1S26 - chains A and D; structure by X-ray diffraction, 3.00 A resolution.

# Chain A
Protein: Calmodulin-sensitive adenylate cyclase
Organism: Bacillus anthracis
Notes: EC 4.6.1.1; fragment: residue 291-800, c-terminal ef3
UniProtKB: P40136 (CYAA_BACAN); residue numbers follow UniProt; this construct covers 291-800
Chain sequence (510 residues; numbered 291 to 800; the number before each row is that of its first residue):
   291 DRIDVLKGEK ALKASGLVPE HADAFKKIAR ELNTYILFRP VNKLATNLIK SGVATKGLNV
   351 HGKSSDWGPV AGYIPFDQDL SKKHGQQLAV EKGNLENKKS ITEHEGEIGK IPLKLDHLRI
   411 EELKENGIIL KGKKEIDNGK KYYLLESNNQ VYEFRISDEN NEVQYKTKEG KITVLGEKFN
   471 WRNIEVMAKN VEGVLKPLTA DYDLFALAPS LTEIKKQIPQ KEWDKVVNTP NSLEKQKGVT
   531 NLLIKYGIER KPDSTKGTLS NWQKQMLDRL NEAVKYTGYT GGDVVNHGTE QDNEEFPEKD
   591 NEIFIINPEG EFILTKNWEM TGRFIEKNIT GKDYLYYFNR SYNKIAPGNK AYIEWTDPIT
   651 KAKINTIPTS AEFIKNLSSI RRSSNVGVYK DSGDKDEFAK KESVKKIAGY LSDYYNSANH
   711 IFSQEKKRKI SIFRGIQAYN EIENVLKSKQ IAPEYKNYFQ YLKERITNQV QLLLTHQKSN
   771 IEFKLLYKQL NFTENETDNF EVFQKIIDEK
Unresolved in the structure: 291, 675-692, 769-772, 799-800
Swiss-Prot annotation at these positions:
  - active site: H351 (Proton acceptor)
  - binding site (Mg(2+)): D491, D493, H577
  - binding site (3',5'-cyclic AMP): T548, H577 to T579
  - mutagenesis: R329 (R329M: Great decrease in activity), K346 (K346M/R: Loss of activity; K346Q: Loss of activity due to inability to bind the substrate), K353 (K353M/R/A: Loss of activity), E436 (E436Q: Decreases activity), E443 (E443Q: Decreases activity), D491 (D491N: Great decrease in activity), D493 (D493N: Great decrease in activity), L523 (L523A: Little effect on activation by calmodulin), K525 (K525A: Great decrease in calmodulin binding), Q526 (Q526A: Little effect on activation by calmodulin), V529 (V529A: Little effect on activation by calmodulin), H577 (H577N/D: Loss of function), 5 further mutagenesis entries in UniProt
Metal / ion sites: ytterbium (III) ion: D491, D493, H577 (together with AMP-CPP)
Small-molecule neighbours: AMP-CPP (APC; diphosphomethylphosphonic acid adenosyl ester): R329, N332, K346, L348, H351, G352, K353, S354, I364, K372, K382, E386, A490, D491, D493, N583, F586

# Chain D
Protein: Calmodulin
Organism: Homo sapiens
UniProtKB: P62158 (CALM_HUMAN); residue numbers follow UniProt; this construct covers 1-148
Chain sequence (148 residues; each row starts with the number of its first residue):
     1 ADQLTEEQIA EFKEAFSLFD KDGDGTITTK ELGTVMRSLG QNPTEAELQD MINEVDADGN
    61 GTIDFPEFLT MMARKMKDTD SEEEIREAFR VFDKDGNGYI SAAELRHVMT NLGEKLTDEE
   121 VDEMIREADI DGDGQVNYEE FVQMMTAK
Unresolved in the structure: 1-4, 148
Metal / ion sites: Ca2+ site 1: D93, D95, N97, Y99, E104; Ca2+ site 2: D131, D133, Q135, E140

# Interface between chain A and chain D
Pairs across the interface (95):
  L501(A) with L112(D)
  T502(A) with N111(D)
  K505(A) with L112(D), hydrogen bond (side chain-backbone)
  W513(A) with L112(D); G113(D); E114(D)
  V517(A) with E114(D)
  S522(A) with E127(D)
  L523(A) with E127(D); A128(D)
  K525(A) with E114(D), salt bridge; L116(D); M124(D)
  Q526(A) with L105(D); M124(D); M144(D)
  K527(A) with M144(D); M145(D); T146(D), hydrogen bond (side chain-backbone)
  V529(A) with M109(D), hydrophobic; L112(D), hydrophobic
  T530(A) with F141(D); M145(D)
  I534(A) with E84(D); I85(D), hydrophobic
  I538(A) with E84(D); E87(D); A88(D), hydrophobic
  R540(A) with E87(D), salt bridge
  T620(A) with K94(D)
  G621(A) with K94(D)
  D623(A) with K94(D); H107(D); N111(D), hydrogen bond
  L625(A) with V91(D), hydrophobic
  F628(A) with R90(D)
  R630(A) with E83(D); E84(D), salt bridge; E87(D), salt bridge
  D647(A) with R90(D), salt bridge
  P648(A) with D93(D); G96(D); G98(D)
  I649(A) with R86(D); F89(D), hydrophobic; Y138(D), hydrophobic
  K651(A) with G96(D)
  A652(A) with N97(D)
  T656(A) with Y99(D); N137(D); E139(D)
  S660(A) with R37(D); S38(D), hydrogen bond (side chain-backbone)
  A661(A) with L39(D)
  I664(A) with A15(D), hydrophobic; S38(D); L39(D), hydrophobic
  K665(A) with E11(D); L39(D)
  L667(A) with E14(D)
  S668(A) with E7(D); A10(D); E11(D)
  S669(A) with E7(D)
  R671(A) with E14(D), salt bridge
  R672(A) with E7(D)
  S693(A) with L18(D), hydrogen bond (side chain-backbone)
  V694(A) with L18(D)
  K695(A) with L18(D); F19(D); V35(D)
  Y704(A) with I130(D); D131(D), hydrogen bond
  Y705(A) with N137(D); E139(D); E140(D); Q143(D)
  N706(A) with I130(D)
  S707(A) with A147(D)
  N709(A) with I130(D), hydrogen bond (side chain-backbone)
  H710(A) with E127(D)
  Q714(A) with R126(D); D129(D); G132(D)
  K717(A) with R126(D), hydrogen bond (side chain-backbone); D129(D), hydrogen bond (side chain-backbone); I130(D); G132(D)
  R718(A) with D131(D); G132(D)
  S721(A) with I130(D); D131(D)
  Q759(A) with D131(D)
  L763(A) with D131(D)
  H766(A) with D133(D), hydrogen bond (side chain-backbone)
Also at the interface, not in a pair above, chain A (61 interface residues in all): L533, E539, Y626, Y627, N655, I657, T659, A698, S702
Also at the interface, not in a pair above, chain D (59 interface residues in all): E6, S17, T34, G40, F92, G134

# Summary
Chain A and chain D form an interface of 61 and 59 residues respectively, with 10 hydrogen bonds and 6 salt
bridges. Among the polar pairs are K525(A)-E114(D), R540(A)-E87(D) and R630(A)-E84(D). Chain A binds AMP-CPP.
Chain A is Calmodulin-sensitive adenylate cyclase (Bacillus anthracis) and chain D is Calmodulin (Homo
sapiens); the structure, Structure of Anthrax Edema Factor-Calmodulin-alpha,beta-methyleneadenosine
5'-triphosphate Complex Reveals an Alternative Mode of ATP Binding to the ..., was determined by X-ray
diffraction.
